PDB entry 8KFW | X-ray diffraction, 2.30 A resolution | chains B and D of the 5 polymer chains in the assembly

# Chain B
Molecule: Holliday junction resolvase MOC1, chloroplastic
Organism: Zea mays
UniProtKB: B4FCI7 (B4FCI7_MAIZE); numbering as in UniProt (aligned over 109-271)
Chain sequence (163 residues; numbered 109 to 271; the number before each row is that of its first residue):
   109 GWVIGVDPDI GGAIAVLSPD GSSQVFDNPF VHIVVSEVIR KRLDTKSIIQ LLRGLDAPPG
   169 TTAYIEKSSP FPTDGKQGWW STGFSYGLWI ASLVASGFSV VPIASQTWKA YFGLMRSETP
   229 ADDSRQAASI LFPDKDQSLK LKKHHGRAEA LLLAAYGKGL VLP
Construct notes: engineered mutation Ala229 (Lys in B4FCI7)
Bound ions: Mn2+ site 1: Asp115, Asp117, Glu257 (shared with 1 residue of chain C); Mn2+ site 2: Asp115, Glu174 (shared with 2 residues of chain C); Mn2+ site 3 near His253 (its only coordinating residue here)
Reported in the primary citation:
  - catalytic residues: His253
  - mutagenesis - D115N, H253A, H253D: decreased catalytic activity
  - mutagenesis - H253K: abolished catalytic activity on HJ

# Chain D
Molecule: 25-nt DNA strand
Sequence (25 nucleotides; row label = number of the first residue in the row):
     1 ATCTGCAGGG TCTGGTTTCC AGACC
Unresolved in the structure: 16

# Chain B / chain D interface
Pairs across the interface - 21 pairs, chain B then chain D:
  Val143(B) - DT11(D)  phosphate contact
  Val143(B) - DC12(D)  phosphate contact
  Ser144(B) - DT11(D)  hydrogen bond to the phosphate
  Ser144(B) - DC12(D)  hydrogen bond to the phosphate
  Arg148(B) - DT11(D)  salt bridge to the phosphate
  Thr181(B) - DG8(D)  base contact
  Asp182(B) - DG8(D)  base contact
  Gly183(B) - DG8(D)  hydrogen bond to the base
  Gly183(B) - DG9(D)  phosphate contact
  Lys184(B) - DG9(D)  hydrogen bond to the phosphate
  Lys184(B) - DG10(D)  salt bridge to the phosphate
  Gln185(B) - DG9(D)  hydrogen bond to the base
  Gln185(B) - DG10(D)  hydrogen bond to the phosphate
  Gln185(B) - DT11(D)  hydrogen bond to the phosphate
  Gly186(B) - DG9(D)  hydrogen bond to the base
  Leu249(B) - DT2(D)  phosphate contact
  Leu249(B) - DC3(D)  phosphate contact
  Lys250(B) - DC3(D)  hydrogen bond to the phosphate
  Lys250(B) - DT4(D)  salt bridge to the phosphate
  Lys251(B) - DT2(D)  salt bridge to the phosphate
  Lys251(B) - DC3(D)  hydrogen bond to the phosphate
Other interface residues (no listed pair), chain B (14 interface residues in all): Val142, Glu145
Other interface residues (no listed pair), chain D (9 interface residues in all): DC19

# Overview
Chain B and chain D form an interface of 14 and 9 residues respectively, with 10 hydrogen bonds and 4 salt
bridges. Polar contacts include Gly183(B)-DG8(D), Gln185(B)-DG9(D) and Gly186(B)-DG9(D). The Mn2+ site 1 is
built by Asp115(B), Asp117(B) and Glu257(B). From the paper: the catalytic residue His253(B); D115N, H253A and
H253D of chain B reduce catalytic activity.
Here chain B is Holliday junction resolvase MOC1, chloroplastic (Zea mays) and chain D is a 25-nt DNA strand.
Entry 8KFW (Crystal structure of ZmMOC1 K229A in complex with a nicked Holliday junction soaked in Mn2+ for
...) was determined by X-ray diffraction (same publication as 8KFR, 8KFS, 8KFT, 8KFU and 8KFV).
